Entry 1VQP (X-ray diffraction, 2.25 A resolution); this record covers chains 0 and T of the 32 polymer chains in the assembly.

== Chain 0 ==
Molecule: 23S ribosomal RNA
Source organism: Haloarcula marismortui
Sequence (2922 nucleotides; numbered 2 to 2923; the number before each row is that of its first residue):
     2 UUGGCUACUAUGCCAGCUGGUGGAUUGCUCGGCUCAGGCGCUGAUGAAGG
    52 ACGUGCCAAGCUGCGAUAAGCCAUGGGGAGCCGCACGGAGGCGAAGAACC
   102 AUGGAUUUCCGAAUGAGAAUCUCUCUAACAAUUGCUUCGCGCAAUGAGGA
   152 ACCCCGAGAACUGAAACAUCUCAGUAUCGGGAGGAACAGAAAACGCAAUG
   202 UGAUGUCGUUAGUAACCGCGAGUGAACGCGAUACAGCCCAAACCGAAGCC
   252 CUCACGGGCAAUGUGGUGUCAGGGCUACCUCUCAUCAGCCGACCGUCUCG
   302 ACGAAGUCUCUUGGAACAGAGCGUGAUACAGGGUGACAACCCCGUACUCG
   352 AGACCAGUACGACGUGCGGUAGUGCCAGAGUAGCGGGGGUUGGAUAUCCC
   402 UCGCGAAUAACGCAGGCAUCGACUGCGAAGGCUAAACACAACCUGAGACC
   452 GAUAGUGAACAAGUAGUGUGAACGAACGCUGCAAAGUACCCUCAGAAGGG
   502 AGGCGAAAUAGAGCAUGAAAUCAGUUGGCGAUCGAGCGACAGGGCAUACA
   552 AGGUCCCUCGACGAAUGACCGACGCGCGAGCGUCCAGUAAGACUCACGGG
   602 AAGCCGAUGUUCUGUCGUACGUUUUGAAAAACGAGCCAGGGAGUGUGUCU
   652 GCAUGGCAAGUCUAACCGGAGUAUCCGGGGAGGCACAGGGAAACCGACAU
   702 GGCCGCAGGGCUUUGCCCGAGGGCCGCCGUCUUCAAGGGCGGGGAGCCAU
   752 GUGGACACGACCCGAAUCCGGACGAUCUACGCAUGGACAAGAUGAAGCGU
   802 GCCGAAAGGCACGUGGAAGUCUGUUAGAGUUGGUGUCCUACAAUACCCUC
   852 UCGUGAUCUAUGUGUAGGGGUGAAAGGCCCAUCGAGUCCGGCAACAGCUG
   902 GUUCCAAUCGAAACAUGUCGAAGCAUGACCUCCGCCGAGGUAGUCUGUGA
   952 GGUAGAGCGACCGAUUGGUGUGUCCGCCUCCGAGAGGAGUCGGCACACCU
  1002 GUCAAACUCCAAACUUACAGACGCCGUUUGACGCGGGGAUUCCGGUGCGC
  1052 GGGGUAAGCCUGUGUACCAGGAGGGGAACAACCCAGAGAUAGGUUAAGGU
  1102 CCCCAAGUGUGGAUUAAGUGUAAUCCUCUGAAGGUGGUCUCGAGCCCUAG
  1152 ACAGCCGGGAGGUGAGCUUAGAAGCAGCUACCCUCUAAGAAAAGCGUAAC
  1202 AGCUUACCGGCCGAGGUUUGAGGCGCCCAAAAUGAUCGGGACUCAAAUCC
  1252 ACCACCGAGACCUGUCCGUACCACUCAUACUGGUAAUCGAGUAGAUUGGC
  1302 GCUCUAAUUGGAUGGAAGUAGGGGUGAAAACUCCUAUGGACCGAUUAGUG
  1352 ACGAAAAUCCUGGCCAUAGUAGCAGCGAUAGUCGGGUGAGAACCCCGACG
  1402 GCCUAAUGGAUAAGGGUUCCUCAGCACUGCUGAUCAGCUGAGGGUUAGCC
  1452 GGUCCUAAGUCAUACCGCAACUCGACUAUGACGAAAUGGGAAACGGGUUA
  1502 AUAUUCCCGUGCCACUAUGCAGUGAAAGUUGACGCCCUGGGGUCGAUCAC
  1552 GCUGGGCAUUCGCCCAGUCGAACCGUCCAACUCCGUGGAAGCCGUAAUGG
  1602 CAGGAAGCGGACGAACGGCGGCAUAGGGAAACGUGAUUCAACCUGGGGCC
  1652 CAUGAAAAGACGAGCAUAGUGUCCGUACCGAGAACCGACACAGGUGUCCA
  1702 UGGCGGCGAAAGCCAAGGCCUGUCGGGAGCAACCAACGUUAGGGAAUUCG
  1752 GCAAGUUAGUCCCGUACCUUCGGAAGAAGGGAUGCCUGCUCCGGAACGGA
  1802 GCAGGUCGCAGUGACUCGGAAGCUCGGACUGUCUAGUAACAACAUAGGUG
  1852 ACCGCAAAUCCGCAAGGACUCGUACGGUCACUGAAUCCUGCCCAGUGCAG
  1902 GUAUCUGAACACCUCGUACAAGAGGACGAAGGACCUGUCAACGGCGGGGG
  1952 UAACUAUGACCCUCUUAAGGUAGCGUAGUACCUUGCCGCAUCAGUAGCGG
  2002 CUUGCAUGAAUGGAUUAACCAGAGCUUCACUGUCCCAACGUUGGGCCCGG
  2052 UGAACUGUACAUUCCAGUGCGGAGUCUGGAGACACCCAGGGGGAAGCGAA
  2102 GACCCUAUGGAGCUUUACUGCAGGCUGUCGCUGAGACGUGGUCGCCGAUG
  2152 UGCAGCAUAGGUAGGAGACACUACACAGGUACCCGCGCUAGCGGGCCACC
  2202 GAGUCAACAGUGAAAUACUACCCGUCGGUGACUGCGACUCUCACUCCGGG
  2252 AGGAGGACACCGAUAGCCGGGCAGUUUGACUGGGGCGGUACGCGCUCGAA
  2302 AAGAUAUCGAGCGCGCCCUAUGGCUAUCUCAGCCGGGACAGAGACCCGGC
  2352 GAAGAGUGCAAGAGCAAAAGAUAGCUUGACAGUGUUCUUCCCAACGAGGA
  2402 ACGCUGACGCGAAAGCGUGGUCUAGCGAACCAAUUAGCCUGCUUGAUGCG
  2452 GGCAAUUGAUGACAGAAAAGCUACCCUAGGGAUAACAGAGUCGUCACUCG
  2502 CAAGAGCACAUAUCGACCGAGUGGCUUGCUACCUCGAUGUCGGUUCCCUC
  2552 CAUCCUGCCCGUGCAGAAGCGGGCAAGGGUGAGGUUGUUCGCCUAUUAAA
  2602 GGAGGUCGUGAGCUGGGUUUAGACCGUCGUGAGACAGGUCGGCUGCUAUC
  2652 UACUGGGUGUGUAAUGGUGUCUGACAAGAACGACCGUAUAGUACGAGAGG
  2702 AACUACGGUUGGUGGCCACUGGUGUACCGGUUGUUCGAGAGAGCACGUGC
  2752 CGGGUAGCCACGCCACACGGGGUAAGAGCUGAACGCAUCUAAGCUCGAAA
  2802 CCCACUUGGAAAAGAGACACCGCCGAGGUCCCGCGUACAAGACGCGGUCG
  2852 AUAGACUCGGGGUGUGCGCGUCGAGGUAACGAGACGUUAAGCCCACGAGC
  2902 ACUAACAGACCAAAGCCAUCAU
Disordered / not traced: 2-9, 126-127, 715, 971-998, 1560, 1952-1963, 2137-2236, 2339-2343, 2665-2666, 2915-2923
Construct notes: modified residue (628, 2587-2588, 2619, 2621)
Modified / non-standard residues: 1MA (6-hydro-1-methyladenosine-5'-monophosphate) at position 628, OMU (o2'-methyluridine 5'-monophosphate) at position 2587, OMG (o2'-methylguanosine-5'-monophosphate) at position 2588, UR3 (3-methyluridine-5'-monophoshate) at position 2619, PSU (pseudouridine-5'-monophosphate) at position 2621
Ion coordination: Mg2+ site 1 near G28 (its only coordinating residue here); Sr2+ site 1: G33, C34, U457; Na+ site 1: C40, C443; Na+ site 2: G56, A59, G61; Sr2+ site 2: G84, C85 (shared with Asp68(T) of chain T); Sr2+ site 3: C85, A86, C87 (shared with Asp68(T) of chain T); Na+ site 3 near U107 (its only coordinating residue here); Mg2+ site 2 near U115 (its only coordinating residue here); Na+ site 4: C141, G142; Na+ site 5 near U146 (its only coordinating residue here); Sr2+ site 4: G147, A183 (shared with 1 residue of chain M); Mg2+ site 3: C162, U2276; 3 more K+ sites not listed; 76 more Mg2+ sites not listed; 56 more Na+ sites not listed; 87 more Sr2+ sites not listed

== Chain T ==
Protein: 50S ribosomal protein L24P
Source organism: Haloarcula marismortui
Reference sequence: P10972 (RL24_HALMA); residues 0-119 here = UniProt positions 0-119
Sequence (120 residues; row label = number of the first residue in the row; numbering starts at 0):
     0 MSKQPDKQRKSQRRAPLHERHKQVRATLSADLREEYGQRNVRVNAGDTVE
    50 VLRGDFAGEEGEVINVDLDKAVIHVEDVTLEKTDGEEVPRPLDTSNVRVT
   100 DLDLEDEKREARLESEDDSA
Disordered / not traced: 0
Ion coordination: Mg2+: Tyr35, Gln37, Leu112, Ser114; Sr2+ site 1: Asp68 (shared with G84(0), C85(0) of chain 0); Na+: Ser94, Asn95 (shared with U308(0), U335(0), C342(0) of chain 0)

== Interface between chain 0 and chain T ==
Contacting residue pairs - 109 pairs, chain 0 then chain T:
  U30(0) with Asp5(T), hydrogen bond to the sugar; Arg8(T), salt bridge to the phosphate
  C31(0) with Asp5(T), phosphate contact; Arg8(T), salt bridge to the phosphate; Arg12(T), salt bridge to the phosphate; Arg13(T), hydrogen bond to the phosphate
  G32(0) with Lys9(T), salt bridge to the phosphate; Arg13(T), salt bridge to the phosphate
  G77(0) with His17(T), base contact
  G79(0) with His20(T), sugar contact; Arg41(T), phosphate contact; Lys107(T), hydrogen bond to the base; Arg111(T), salt bridge to the phosphate
  A80(0) with Arg41(T), sugar contact; Asn43(T), hydrogen bond to the phosphate; Arg111(T), salt bridge to the phosphate
  G81(0) with Arg41(T), salt bridge to the phosphate; Asn43(T), phosphate contact; Ala44(T), hydrogen bond to the phosphate; Val65(T), sugar contact; Leu67(T), phosphate contact
  C82(0) with Leu16(T), phosphate contact; Val65(T), phosphate contact; Asp66(T), phosphate contact; Leu67(T), hydrogen bond to the phosphate; Asp68(T), phosphate contact
  C83(0) with Leu16(T), phosphate contact
  C85(0) with Asp68(T), phosphate contact
  C87(0) with Asp68(T), phosphate contact; Lys69(T), hydrogen bond to the sugar
  A95(0) with Asp105(T), base contact
  G97(0) with Asp105(T), hydrogen bond to the base; Lys107(T), base contact
  A99(0) with Leu16(T), sugar contact; His20(T), hydrogen bond to the base
  C100(0) with Pro15(T), sugar contact; Leu16(T), hydrogen bond to the sugar; His17(T), hydrogen bond to the sugar
  C101(0) with Pro15(T), sugar contact; His17(T), hydrogen bond to the sugar
  C303(0) with Asp116(T), sugar contact; Asp117(T), phosphate contact; Ser118(T), phosphate contact
  G304(0) with Ser118(T), hydrogen bond to the phosphate
  A306(0) with Arg38(T), salt bridge to the phosphate
  G307(0) with Arg32(T), salt bridge to the phosphate; Arg38(T), salt bridge to the phosphate
  U308(0) with Arg32(T), salt bridge to the phosphate; Arg38(T), salt bridge to the phosphate; Arg52(T), hydrogen bond to the base; Ser94(T), base contact; Asn95(T), base contact; Arg97(T), salt bridge to the phosphate
  C309(0) with Arg97(T), salt bridge to the phosphate
  G315(0) with Asp54(T), hydrogen bond to the sugar
  A316(0) with Arg52(T), phosphate contact; Asp54(T), sugar contact
  A317(0) with Arg52(T), phosphate contact
  C318(0) with Arg52(T), salt bridge to the phosphate
  A331(0) with Ser1(T), base contact
  G332(0) with Lys2(T), hydrogen bond to the sugar; Gln3(T), sugar contact; Pro4(T), sugar contact; Gln7(T), hydrogen bond to the base
  G333(0) with Pro4(T), sugar contact; Gln7(T), sugar contact; Arg8(T), hydrogen bond to the phosphate; Gln11(T), hydrogen bond to the sugar
  G334(0) with Arg8(T), salt bridge to the phosphate; Gln11(T), sugar contact; Ser94(T), hydrogen bond to the base
  U335(0) with Asp92(T), sugar contact; Ser94(T), sugar contact; Asn95(T), hydrogen bond to the sugar
  G336(0) with Gly53(T), base contact; Asp54(T), hydrogen bond to the base; Arg89(T), base contact; Asn95(T), hydrogen bond to the phosphate
  C342(0) with Thr26(T), phosphate contact; Ser94(T), hydrogen bond to the sugar
  C343(0) with Lys21(T), hydrogen bond to the sugar; Arg24(T), sugar contact; Thr26(T), hydrogen bond to the phosphate; Arg38(T), phosphate contact; Asn39(T), phosphate contact
  C344(0) with Lys21(T), sugar contact; Arg24(T), salt bridge to the phosphate; Asn39(T), hydrogen bond to the phosphate
  G345(0) with Lys21(T), phosphate contact
  G446(0) with Lys6(T), salt bridge to the phosphate
  A447(0) with Ser1(T), hydrogen bond to the phosphate; Lys2(T), hydrogen bond to the phosphate; Gln3(T), phosphate contact
  G448(0) with Lys2(T), salt bridge to the phosphate; Gln3(T), hydrogen bond to the phosphate
  C483(0) with Arg89(T), hydrogen bond to the base
  A484(0) with Leu79(T), sugar contact; Arg89(T), hydrogen bond to the sugar; Pro90(T), sugar contact
  A485(0) with Pro90(T), phosphate contact
  A486(0) with Leu79(T), sugar contact; Glu80(T), hydrogen bond to the sugar; Lys81(T), salt bridge to the phosphate; Val87(T), phosphate contact
  G487(0) with Lys81(T), phosphate contact; Thr82(T), hydrogen bond to the phosphate
  U488(0) with Thr82(T), sugar contact
  A489(0) with Thr82(T), sugar contact; Asp83(T), sugar contact
Other interface residues (no listed pair), chain 0 (49 interface residues in all): G78, G301, G504
Other interface residues (no listed pair), chain T (57 interface residues in all): Glu18, Ala25, Val42, Leu51, Glu106, Arg108

== Overview ==
Chain 0 and chain T form an interface of 49 and 57 residues respectively, with 34 hydrogen bonds and 21 salt
bridges. Polar contacts include G79(0)-Lys107(T), G97(0)-Asp105(T) and A99(0)-His20(T). G33(0), C34(0) and
U457(0) coordinate Sr2+ site 1. C40(0) and C443(0) form the Na+ site 1.
Here chain 0 is 23S ribosomal RNA and chain T is 50S ribosomal protein L24P, both from Haloarcula marismortui.
Entry 1VQP (The structure of the transition state analogue "RAP" bound to the large ribosomal subunit of
haloarcula ...) was determined by X-ray diffraction (same publication as 1VQ4, 1VQ5, 1VQ8, 1VQ9, 1VQK, 1VQL,
1VQM and 1VQO).
